Entry 8TRH (electron microscopy, 3.70 A resolution); this record covers chains 4 and D of the 26 polymer chains in the assembly.

== Chain 4 ==
Protein: Mediator of RNA polymerase II transcription subunit 31
Organism: Homo sapiens
UniProt: Q9Y3C7 (MED31_HUMAN); residue numbers follow UniProt; this construct covers 1-131
Sequence (131 residues; each row starts with the number of its first residue):
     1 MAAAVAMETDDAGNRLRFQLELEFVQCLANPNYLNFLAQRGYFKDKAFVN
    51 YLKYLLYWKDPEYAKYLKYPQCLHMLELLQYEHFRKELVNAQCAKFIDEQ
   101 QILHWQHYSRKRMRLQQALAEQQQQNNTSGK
Not modelled in the structure: 1-9, 116-131
Curated features (UniProtKB/Swiss-Prot):
  - modified residue: Ala-2 (N-acetylalanine)

== Chain D ==
Protein: Mediator of RNA polymerase II transcription subunit 4
Organism: Homo sapiens
UniProt: Q9NPJ6 (MED4_HUMAN); residue numbers follow UniProt; this construct covers 1-270
Sequence (270 residues; numbered 1 to 270; the number before each row is that of its first residue):
     1 MAASSSGEKEKERLGGGLGVAGGNSTRERLLSALEDLEVLSRELIEMLAI
    51 SRNQKLLQAGEENQVLELLIHRDGEFQELMKLALNQGKIHHEMQVLEKEV
   101 EKRDSDIQQLQKQLKEAEQILATAVYQAKEKLKSIEKARKGAISSEEIIK
   151 YAHRISASNAVCAPLTWVPGDPRRPYPTDLEMRSGLLGQMNNPSTNGVNG
   201 HLPGDALAAGRLPDVLAPQYPWQSNDMSMNMLPPNHSSDFLLEPPGHNKE
   251 NEDDVEIMSTDSSSSSSESD
Not modelled in the structure: 1-25, 53-61, 193-270
Curated features (UniProtKB/Swiss-Prot):
  - modified residue: Ala-2 (N-acetylalanine), Ser-32 (Phosphoserine)

== Chain 4 / chain D interface ==
Contacting residue pairs (31):
  Glu-23(4) / Leu-186(D)
  Gln-26(4) / Pro-177(D)
  Asn-30(4) / Tyr-176(D)
  Lys-65(4) / Tyr-151(D)
  Lys-65(4) / Arg-154(D)
  Tyr-66(4) / Arg-154(D)
  Leu-67(4) / Tyr-151(D)
  Leu-67(4) / Arg-154(D)  hydrogen bond (backbone-side chain)
  Lys-68(4) / Arg-154(D)
  Tyr-69(4) / Ala-160(D)  hydrophobic
  Tyr-69(4) / Arg-174(D)
  Tyr-69(4) / Pro-175(D)
  Tyr-69(4) / Tyr-176(D)
  Tyr-69(4) / Pro-177(D)
  Pro-70(4) / Tyr-151(D)
  Gln-71(4) / Val-161(D)
  Gln-71(4) / Pro-175(D)
  Asp-98(4) / Tyr-176(D)
  Ile-102(4) / Trp-167(D)  hydrophobic
  Trp-105(4) / Asn-159(D)
  Trp-105(4) / Ala-160(D)  hydrogen bond (side chain-backbone)
  Trp-105(4) / Val-161(D)  hydrogen bond (side chain-backbone)
  Trp-105(4) / Cys-162(D)  hydrogen bond (side chain-backbone)
  Trp-105(4) / Ala-163(D)
  Trp-105(4) / Pro-164(D)
  Trp-105(4) / Trp-167(D)
  Trp-105(4) / Arg-173(D)
  Gln-106(4) / Ala-163(D)
  Tyr-108(4) / Val-161(D)
  Tyr-108(4) / Cys-162(D)  hydrophobic
  Ser-109(4) / Ala-163(D)
Interface residues without a listed pair, chain 4 (21 interface residues in all): Gln-19, Cys-27, Ala-29, Pro-31, Ala-64
Interface residues without a listed pair, chain D (18 interface residues in all): Glu-147, Ile-155, Met-182

== Overview ==
21 residues of chain 4 and 18 residues of chain D are in contact, with 4 hydrogen bonds. Polar pairs include
Leu-67(4)/Arg-154(D), Trp-105(4)/Ala-160(D) and Trp-105(4)/Val-161(D).
Here chain 4 is Mediator of RNA polymerase II transcription subunit 31 and chain D is Mediator of RNA
polymerase II transcription subunit 4, both from Homo sapiens. Entry 8TRH (The IDRc bound human core Mediator
complex) was determined by electron microscopy (same publication as 8TQ2, 8TQC and 8TQW).
